5X0R - chains A and C of the 4 polymer chains in the assembly; structure by X-ray diffraction, 2.67 A resolution.

[Chain A]
Name: Nuclear receptor subfamily 1 group I member 2
Source organism: Homo sapiens
UniProt: O75469 (NR1I2_HUMAN), isoform O75469-3; residues 130-434 here correspond to UniProt positions 153-457 (UniProt number = residue number + 23)
Amino-acid sequence (316 residues; numbered 119 to 434; the number before each row is that of its first residue):
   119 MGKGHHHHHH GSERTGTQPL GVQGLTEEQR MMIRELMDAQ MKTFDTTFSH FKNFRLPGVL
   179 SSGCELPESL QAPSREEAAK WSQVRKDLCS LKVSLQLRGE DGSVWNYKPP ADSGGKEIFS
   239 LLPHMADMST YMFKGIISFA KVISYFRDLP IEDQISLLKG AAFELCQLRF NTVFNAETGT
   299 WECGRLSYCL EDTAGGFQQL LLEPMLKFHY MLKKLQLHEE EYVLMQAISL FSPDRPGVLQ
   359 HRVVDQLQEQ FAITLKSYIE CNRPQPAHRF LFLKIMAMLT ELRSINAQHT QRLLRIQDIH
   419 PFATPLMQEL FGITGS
Unresolved in the structure: 119-141, 178-210, 230-237, 309-318, 382-384, 433-434
Sequence notes: initiating methionine (119); expression tag (120-129)
Residues lining bound ligands: 4WH (4-[(4-tert-butylphenyl)sulfonyl]-1-(2,4-dimethoxy-5-methylphenyl)-5-methyl-1H-1,2,3-triazole): V211, L240, M243, S247, F251, A280, F281, C284, Q285, W299, Y306, M323, H327, N404, H407, T408, L411, M425, L428, F429
What the authors report for this chain:
  - binding site for 4WH: V211, M243, S247, F251, A280, F281, Q285, W299, Y306, M323, H407, L411, M425, L428, F429
  - conformationally variable residues (side-chain flip): H407
  - mutagenesis - M425A, F429A: abolished signaling

[Chain C]
Name: Nuclear receptor coactivator 1
Source organism: Homo sapiens
Notes: EC 2.3.1.48
UniProt: Q15788 (NCOA1_HUMAN), isoform Q15788-2; residue numbers follow UniProt; this construct covers 676-700
Amino-acid sequence (25 residues; numbered 676 to 700; the number before each row is that of its first residue):
   676 CPSSHSSLTE RHKILHRLLQ EGSPS
Unresolved in the structure: 676-681, 697-700
Swiss-Prot annotation at these positions:
  - motif: L690 to L694 (LXXLL motif 4)
  - modified residue: S698 (Phosphoserine)
  - mutagenesis: L693 to L694 (Slightly affects interactions with steroid receptors. Abolishes interactions with steroid receptors; when associated with A-636; A-637; A-752 and A-753)

[Interface between chain A and chain C]
Pairs across the interface (23; chain A residue first):
  I255(A) - L690(C)  hydrophobic
  I255(A) - L693(C)  hydrophobic
  K259(A) - L693(C)  hydrogen bond (side chain-backbone)
  K259(A) - L694(C)
  K259(A) - E696(C)
  I269(A) - T684(C)
  I269(A) - H691(C)
  I269(A) - Q695(C)
  E270(A) - L683(C)
  Q272(A) - L694(C)
  I273(A) - H687(C)
  I273(A) - L694(C)  hydrophobic
  S274(A) - L683(C)
  L276(A) - L694(C)  hydrophobic
  K277(A) - H687(C)  hydrogen bond
  P423(A) - I689(C)  hydrophobic
  L424(A) - L693(C)  hydrophobic
  E427(A) - R686(C)
  E427(A) - H687(C)
  E427(A) - K688(C)  hydrogen bond (side chain-backbone)
  E427(A) - I689(C)  hydrogen bond (side chain-backbone)
  E427(A) - L690(C)  hydrogen bond (side chain-backbone)
  L428(A) - L690(C)  hydrophobic
Also at the interface, not in a pair above, chain A (16 interface residues in all): F251, K252, F264

[In short]
The interface between chain A and chain C involves 16 residues on one side and 12 on the other, with 5
hydrogen bonds. Among the polar pairs are K259(A)-L693(C), K277(A)-H687(C) and E427(A)-K688(C). From the
paper: a binding site for 4WH at V211(A), M243(A) and S247(A) among others; M425A and F429A of chain A abolish
signaling.
Here chain A is Nuclear receptor subfamily 1 group I member 2 and chain C is Nuclear receptor coactivator 1,
both from Homo sapiens. Entry 5X0R (Crystal Structure of PXR LBD Complexed with SJB7) was determined by X-ray
diffraction.
